Entry 8EZ9 (electron microscopy, 5.67 A resolution (low resolution: residue-level contacts below are approximate; hydrogen-bond / salt-bridge calls are withheld)); this record covers chains R and L of the 4 polymer chains in the assembly.

Chain R:
Protein: unknown region of DNA-PKcs
Source organism: Homo sapiens
Notes: EC 2.7.11.1
Amino-acid sequence (20 residues; numbered 6004 to 6023; the number before each row is that of its first residue; X marks 20 residues of unknown identity (built as UNK)):
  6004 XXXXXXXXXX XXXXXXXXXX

Chain L:
Protein: DNA-dependent protein kinase catalytic subunit
Source organism: Homo sapiens
UniProtKB: P78527 (PRKDC_HUMAN); numbering as in UniProt (aligned over 1-4128)
Amino-acid sequence (4128 residues; row label = number of the first residue in the row):
     1 MAGSGAGVRC SLLRLQETLS AADRCGAALA GHQLIRGLGQ ECVLSSSPAV LALQTSLVFS
    61 RDFGLLVFVR KSLNSIEFRE CREEILKFLC IFLEKMGQKI APYSVEIKNT CTSVYTKDRA
   121 AKCKIPALDL LIKLLQTFRS SRLMDEFKIG ELFSKFYGEL ALKKKIPDTV LEKVYELLGL
   181 LGEVHPSEMI NNAENLFRAF LGELKTQMTS AVREPKLPVL AGCLKGLSSL LCNFTKSMEE
   241 DPQTSREIFN FVLKAIRPQI DLKRYAVPSA GLRLFALHAS QFSTCLLDNY VSLFEVLLKW
   301 CAHTNVELKK AALSALESFL KQVSNMVAKN AEMHKNKLQY FMEQFYGIIR NVDSNNKELS
   361 IAIRGYGLFA GPCKVINAKD VDFMYVELIQ RCKQMFLTQT DTGDDRVYQM PSFLQSVASV
   421 LLYLDTVPEV YTPVLEHLVV MQIDSFPQYS PKMQLVCCRA IVKVFLALAA KGPVLRNCIS
   481 TVVHQGLIRI CSKPVVLPKG PESESEDHRA SGEVRTGKWK VPTYKDYVDL FRHLLSSDQM
   541 MDSILADEAF FSVNSSSESL NHLLYDEFVK SVLKIVEKLD LTLEIQTVGE QENGDEAPGV
   601 WMIPTSDPAA NLHPAKPKDF SAFINLVEFC REILPEKQAE FFEPWVYSFS YELILQSTRL
   661 PLISGFYKLL SITVRNAKKI KYFEGVSPKS LKHSPEDPEK YSCFALFVKF GKEVAVKMKQ
   721 YKDELLASCL TFLLSLPHNI IELDVRAYVP ALQMAFKLGL SYTPLAEVGL NALEEWSIYI
   781 DRHVMQPYYK DILPCLDGYL KTSALSDETK NNWEVSALSR AAQKGFNKVV LKHLKKTKNL
   841 SSNEAISLEE IRIRVVQMLG SLGGQINKNL LTVTSSDEMM KSYVAWDREK RLSFAVPFRE
   901 MKPVIFLDVF LPRVTELALT ASDRQTKVAA CELLHSMVMF MLGKATQMPE GGQGAPPMYQ
   961 LYKRTFPVLL RLACDVDQVT RQLYEPLVMQ LIHWFTNNKK FESQDTVALL EAILDGIVDP
  1021 VDSTLRDFCG RCIREFLKWS IKQITPQQQE KSPVNTKSLF KRLYSLALHP NAFKRLGASL
  1081 AFNNIYREFR EEESLVEQFV FEALVIYMES LALAHADEKS LGTIQQCCDA IDHLCRIIEK
  1141 KHVSLNKAKK RRLPRGFPPS ASLCLLDLVK WLLAHCGRPQ TECRHKSIEL FYKFVPLLPG
  1201 NRSPNLWLKD VLKEEGVSFL INTFEGGGCG QPSGILAQPT LLYLRGPFSL QATLCWLDLL
  1261 LAALECYNTF IGERTVGALQ VLGTEAQSSL LKAVAFFLES IAMHDIIAAE KCFGTGAAGN
  1321 RTSPQEGERY NYSKCTVVVR IMEFTTTLLN TSPEGWKLLK KDLCNTHLMR VLVQTLCEPA
  1381 SIGFNIGDVQ VMAHLPDVCV NLMKALKMSP YKDILETHLR EKITAQSIEE LCAVNLYGPD
  1441 AQVDRSRLAA VVSACKQLHR AGLLHNILPS QSTDLHHSVG TELLSLVYKG IAPGDERQCL
  1501 PSLDLSCKQL ASGLLELAFA FGGLCERLVS LLLNPAVLST ASLGSSQGSV IHFSHGEYFY
  1561 SLFSETINTE LLKNLDLAVL ELMQSSVDNT KMVSAVLNGM LDQSFRERAN QKHQGLKLAT
  1621 TILQHWKKCD SWWAKDSPLE TKMAVLALLA KILQIDSSVS FNTSHGSFPE VFTTYISLLA
  1681 DTKLDLHLKG QAVTLLPFFT SLTGGSLEEL RRVLEQLIVA HFPMQSREFP PGTPRFNNYV
  1741 DCMKKFLDAL ELSQSPMLLE LMTEVLCREQ QHVMEELFQS SFRRIARRGS CVTQVGLLES
  1801 VYEMFRKDDP RLSFTRQSFV DRSLLTLLWH CSLDALREFF STIVVDAIDV LKSRFTKLNE
  1861 STFDTQITKK MGYYKILDVM YSRLPKDDVH AKESKINQVF HGSCITEGNE LTKTLIKLCY
  1921 DAFTENMAGE NQLLERRRLY HCAAYNCAIS VICCVFNELK FYQGFLFSEK PEKNLLIFEN
  1981 LIDLKRRYNF PVEVEVPMER KKKYIEIRKE AREAANGDSD GPSYMSSLSY LADSTLSEEM
  2041 SQFDFSTGVQ SYSYSSQDPR PATGRFRRRE QRDPTVHDDV LELEMDELNR HECMAPLTAL
  2101 VKHMHRSLGP PQGEEDSVPR DLPSWMKFLH GKLGNPIVPL NIRLFLAKLV INTEEVFRPY
  2161 AKHWLSPLLQ LAASENNGGE GIHYMVVEIV ATILSWTGLA TPTGVPKDEV LANRLLNFLM
  2221 KHVFHPKRAV FRHNLEIIKT LVECWKDCLS IPYRLIFEKF SGKDPNSKDN SVGIQLLGIV
  2281 MANDLPPYDP QCGIQSSEYF QALVNNMSFV RYKEVYAAAA EVLGLILRYV MERKNILEES
  2341 LCELVAKQLK QHQNTMEDKF IVCLNKVTKS FPPLADRFMN AVFFLLPKFH GVLKTLCLEV
  2401 VLCRVEGMTE LYFQLKSKDF VQVMRHRDDE RQKVCLDIIY KMMPKLKPVE LRELLNPVVE
  2461 FVSHPSTTCR EQMYNILMWI HDNYRDPESE TDNDSQEIFK LAKDVLIQGL IDENPGLQLI
  2521 IRNFWSHETR LPSNTLDRLL ALNSLYSPKI EVHFLSLATN FLLEMTSMSP DYPNPMFEHP
  2581 LSECEFQEYT IDSDWRFRST VLTPMFVETQ ASQGTLQTRT QEGSLSARWP VAGQIRATQQ
  2641 QHDFTLTQTA DGRSSFDWLT GSSTDPLVDH TSPSSDSLLF AHKRSERLQR APLKSVGPDF
  2701 GKKRLGLPGD EVDNKVKGAA GRTDLLRLRR RFMRDQEKLS LMYARKGVAE QKREKEIKSE
  2761 LKMKQDAQVV LYRSYRHGDL PDIQIKHSSL ITPLQAVAQR DPIIAKQLFS SLFSGILKEM
  2821 DKFKTLSEKN NITQKLLQDF NRFLNTTFSF FPPFVSCIQD ISCQHAALLS LDPAAVSAGC
  2881 LASLQQPVGI RLLEEALLRL LPAELPAKRV RGKARLPPDV LRWVELAKLY RSIGEYDVLR
  2941 GIFTSEIGTK QITQSALLAE ARSDYSEAAK QYDEALNKQD WVDGEPTEAE KDFWELASLD
  3001 CYNHLAEWKS LEYCSTASID SENPPDLNKI WSEPFYQETY LPYMIRSKLK LLLQGEADQS
  3061 LLTFIDKAMH GELQKAILEL HYSQELSLLY LLQDDVDRAK YYIQNGIQSF MQNYSSIDVL
  3121 LHQSRLTKLQ SVQALTEIQE FISFISKQGN LSSQVPLKRL LNTWTNRYPD AKMDPMNIWD
  3181 DIITNRCFFL SKIEEKLTPL PEDNSMNVDQ DGDPSDRMEV QEQEEDISSL IRSCKFSMKM
  3241 KMIDSARKQN NFSLAMKLLK ELHKESKTRD DWLVSWVQSY CRLSHCRSRS QGCSEQVLTV
  3301 LKTVSLLDEN NVSSYLSKNI LAFRDQNILL GTTYRIIANA LSSEPACLAE IEEDKARRIL
  3361 ELSGSSSEDS EKVIAGLYQR AFQHLSEAVQ AAEEEAQPPS WSCGPAAGVI DAYMTLADFC
  3421 DQQLRKEEEN ASVIDSAELQ AYPALVVEKM LKALKLNSNE ARLKFPRLLQ IIERYPEETL
  3481 SLMTKEISSV PCWQFISWIS HMVALLDKDQ AVAVQHSVEE ITDNYPQAIV YPFIISSESY
  3541 SFKDTSTGHK NKEFVARIKS KLDQGGVIQD FINALDQLSN PELLFKDWSN DVRAELAKTP
  3601 VNKKNIEKMY ERMYAALGDP KAPGLGAFRR KFIQTFGKEF DKHFGKGGSK LLRMKLSDFN
  3661 DITNMLLLKM NKDSKPPGNL KECSPWMSDF KVEFLRNELE IPGQYDGRGK PLPEYHVRIA
  3721 GFDERVTVMA SLRRPKRIII RGHDEREHPF LVKGGEDLRQ DQRVEQLFQV MNGILAQDSA
  3781 CSQRALQLRT YSVVPMTSRL GLIEWLENTV TLKDLLLNTM SQEEKAAYLS DPRAPPCEYK
  3841 DWLTKMSGKH DVGAYMLMYK GANRTETVTS FRKRESKVPA DLLKRAFVRM STSPEAFLAL
  3901 RSHFASSHAL ICISHWILGI GDRHLNNFMV AMETGGVIGI DFGHAFGSAT QFLPVPELMP
  3961 FRLTRQFINL MLPMKETGLM YSIMVHALRA FRSDPGLLTN TMDVFVKEPS FDWKNFEQKM
  4021 LKKGGSWIQE INVAEKNWYP RQKICYAKRK LAGANPAVIT CDELLLGHEK APAFRDYVAV
  4081 ARGSKDHNIR AQEPESGLSE ETQVKCLMDQ ATDPNILGRT WEGWEPWM
Disordered / not traced: 1-5, 498-521, 544-556, 586-601, 687-697, 806-843, 1244-1248, 1312-1322, 1541-1548, 1986-2084, 2109-2118, 2593-2769, 2903-2914, 3200-3226, 3396-3405
Reported in the primary citation:
  - post-translational modification sites: S2023, S2029, S2041, S2053, S2056 (citing earlier work)

Chain R / chain L interface:
Interface residues of chain L (facing chain R), 16 residues: K393, M395, F396, L397, H437, M441, Q485, I488, R489, K616, K618, D619, A622, D1602, F1605, K1651

Overview:
No residue of chain R is in contact with chain L. The paper reports modification sites S2023(L), S2029(L) and
S2041(L) among others.
Here chain R is unknown region of DNA-PKcs and chain L is DNA-dependent protein kinase catalytic subunit, both
from Homo sapiens. Entry 8EZ9 (Dimeric complex of DNA-PKcs) was determined by electron microscopy together
with 8EZA and 8EZB from the same study.
